Entry 9CRV (electron microscopy, 3.18 A resolution); this record covers chains B and L of the 7 polymer chains in the assembly.

# Chain B
Molecule: Gamma-aminobutyric acid receptor subunit alpha-1
From: Homo sapiens
UniProt: P14867 (GBRA1_HUMAN); residues 1-429 here correspond to UniProt positions 28-456 (UniProt number = residue number + 27)
Sequence (429 residues; numbered 1 to 429; the number before each row is that of its first residue):
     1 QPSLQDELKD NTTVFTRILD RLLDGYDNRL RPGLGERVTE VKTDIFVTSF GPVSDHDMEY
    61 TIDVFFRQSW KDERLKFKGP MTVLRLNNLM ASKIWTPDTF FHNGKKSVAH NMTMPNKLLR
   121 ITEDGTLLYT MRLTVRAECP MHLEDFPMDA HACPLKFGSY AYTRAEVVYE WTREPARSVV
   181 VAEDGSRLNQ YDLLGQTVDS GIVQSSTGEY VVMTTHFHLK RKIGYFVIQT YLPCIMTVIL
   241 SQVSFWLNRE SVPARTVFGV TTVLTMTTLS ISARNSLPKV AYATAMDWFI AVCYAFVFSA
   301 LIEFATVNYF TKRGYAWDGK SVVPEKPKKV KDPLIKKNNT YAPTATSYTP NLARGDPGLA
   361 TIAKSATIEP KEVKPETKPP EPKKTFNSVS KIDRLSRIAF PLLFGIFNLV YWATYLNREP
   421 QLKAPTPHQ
Not modelled in the structure: 1-9, 320-383, 419-429
Disulfides: Cys139-Cys153
Covalently attached groups: N-acetylglucosamine (NAG) linked to Asn111
Small-molecule neighbours:
  - gamma-amino-butanoic acid (ABU): Phe65, Arg67, Leu118, Thr130
  - PIO ([(2R)-2-octanoyloxy-3-[oxidanyl-[(1R,2R,3S,4R,5R,6S)-2,3,6-tris(oxidanyl)-4,5-diphosphonooxy-cyclohexyl]oxy-phosphoryl]oxy-propyl] octanoate): Arg249, Thr306, Phe310, Lys312, Arg313, Asn387, Ser388, Ser390, Lys391, Ile392, Leu395

# Chain L
Molecule: Kappa Fab_1F4 Light Chain
From: Mus musculus
Sequence (213 residues; numbered 1 to 213; the number before each row is that of its first residue):
     1 NIVMTQSPKS MSMSVGERVT LSCKASEYVG TYVSWYQQKP EQSPKLLIYG ASNRYTGVPD
    61 RFTGSGSATD FTLTIGSVQA EDLADYHCGQ SYSYPTFGAG TKLELKRADA APTVSIFPPS
   121 SEQLTSGGAS VVCFLNNFYP KDINVKWKID GSERQNGVLN SWTDQDSKDS TYSMSSTLTL
   181 TKDEYERHNS YTCEATHKTS TSPIVKSFNR NEC
Not modelled in the structure: 107-213
Disulfides: Cys23-Cys88

# How chain B and chain L interact
Contacting residue pairs (18; chain B residue first):
  Glu170(B) - Tyr32(L)
  Trp171(B) - Tyr32(L)  hydrogen bond
  Glu174(B) - Tyr94(L)
  Pro175(B) - Tyr32(L)  hydrophobic
  Pro175(B) - Ser91(L)
  Pro175(B) - Tyr92(L)
  Ala176(B) - Tyr92(L)  hydrogen bond (backbone-backbone)
  Arg177(B) - Tyr94(L)  hydrogen bond
  Gln196(B) - Tyr92(L)
  Thr197(B) - Tyr28(L)
  Thr197(B) - Tyr92(L)
  Val198(B) - Tyr28(L)  hydrogen bond (backbone-side chain)
  Val198(B) - Tyr92(L)  hydrophobic
  Asp199(B) - Tyr28(L)
  Asp199(B) - Gly30(L)
  Asp199(B) - Thr31(L)  hydrogen bond
  Ser200(B) - Thr31(L)
  Ser200(B) - Tyr32(L)  hydrogen bond
Also at the interface, not in a pair above, chain B (13 interface residues in all): Arg164, Met213
Also at the interface, not in a pair above, chain L (9 interface residues in all): Asn53, Ser93

# In short
13 residues of chain B and 9 residues of chain L are in contact, with 6 hydrogen bonds. Polar pairs include
Trp171(B)-Tyr32(L), Arg177(B)-Tyr94(L) and Val198(B)-Tyr28(L). Bound to chain B: gamma-amino-butanoic acid and
compound PIO. Covalently linked N-acetylglucosamine: at Asn111(B).
Chain B is Gamma-aminobutyric acid receptor subunit alpha-1 (Homo sapiens) and chain L is Kappa Fab_1F4 Light
Chain (Mus musculus); the structure, Native human GABAA receptor of beta2-alpha1-gamma2-beta2-alpha2 assembly,
was determined by electron microscopy (same publication as 9CRS, 9CSB, 9CT0, 9CTJ, 9CTP, 9CTV and 6 further
entries).
